8A3T - chains A and C of the 19 polymer chains in the assembly; structure by electron microscopy, 3.50 A resolution.

[Chain A]
Name: Anaphase-promoting complex subunit DOC1
Source organism: Saccharomyces cerevisiae
UniProt: P53068 (APC10_YEAST); residues 1-250 here = UniProt positions 1-250
Amino-acid sequence (250 residues; each row starts with the number of its first residue):
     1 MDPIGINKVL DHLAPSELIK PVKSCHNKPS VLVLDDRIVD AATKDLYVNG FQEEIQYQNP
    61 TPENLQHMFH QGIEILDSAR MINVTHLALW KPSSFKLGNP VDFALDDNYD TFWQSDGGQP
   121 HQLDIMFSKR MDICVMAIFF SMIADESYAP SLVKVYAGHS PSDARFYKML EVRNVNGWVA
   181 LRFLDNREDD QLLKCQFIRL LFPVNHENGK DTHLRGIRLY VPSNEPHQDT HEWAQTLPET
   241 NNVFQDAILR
Disordered / not traced: 1-3, 53-57, 224-246
UniProt features mapped onto this chain:
  - mutagenesis: Ser94 (S94F: In DOC1-1; G2/M cell cycle arrest at 37 degrees Celsius)

[Chain C]
Name: Anaphase-promoting complex subunit 1
Source organism: Saccharomyces cerevisiae
UniProt: P53886 (APC1_YEAST); residues 1-1748 here = UniProt positions 1-1748
Amino-acid sequence (1748 residues; each row starts with the number of its first residue):
     1 MTSKPSTRND YLPRETHNGE YTGDSPEWQL QINITNKIGG INGDIWLSRD GRSVKWCIED
    61 QCLRQFTYNQ KIIKAGYIDF EKTPDCFVVV LSDIAHVYML KNGGSTTVCF PFQIGNAFWY
   121 ANGVILERET SASFMDGGYD LKPIEFDLKH KYITLTDPMA PFGLISITNT FKGGINSASG
   181 NKTDILQDFQ LVLFPSDKDK CIAVFLDRNS KVLRFYYSRI LSSDQSRKGE LTISSTKKTG
   241 LDAAGNSQKS GGISKDLRKF SHLTRRSTSI NSNSHDFNAA ERVLSGNVGN ASGRTDIFAL
   301 PSSCSRRSLS ATLDRMGNNI APTNRAAPSG FFDSSSANTA THSNITPVSQ PMQQQQQEYL
   361 NQTATSSKDI VLTEISSLKL PDDIIFTSRR LSSILSKLKF LSLRFERREG LLIFHEPTHF
   421 CKIWLIDLLP DVLDSIPFKI YGNSPQNMIR LENLKLKEPS RIQAMYIHEL LESCLILVSE
   481 GQNKEEYKAC LYDPFVKITS PSKNISEELT KQNSLPSLQK LFPYPETSFT KLCFEAVKYI
   541 TSPAFNISFI FLWQSAYSIL LSRANDDVVG GLKMEHDAFS LVLSLLILPI PSSSAQEYQE
   601 YKEIYERDLF QHLKQDSEIT SSVLPRIVIG LHLIREEYSL NVLCRNEHAL LGQFLRFATA
   661 AMGWPDLWQS YYVPKMDSES KTFLHPREQN STFFHPLDEP PSITKSLYSI TENSSIPLCP
   721 FISFSRLVAT DTQVELRITP RSFKILGLYE LVHSPNFLPD YVLGILSSFK VDKDELQTYP
   781 LGILVPLQNI LKILEDKLSE VRDNLELLDR ADLQRCSAII NSIRSDSKEV LKRGQRDSYM
   841 LCKVPLAKNR SSLSKKPSDI YSILSEIVKS ASQVPLDGSA MRMSNIQDDE DIDEGRSLKL
   901 NAGLIFSEDK RFTHVVSLLA YYRPTKTQFF TTKTEYAQIL AQKKYFAKIM ALRTCTNGVG
   961 WGAVAYATEK PISTQKWVIQ PLNLISVFPD DTKITVKAPE DIAHDIVEWG QFHAGVSSGL
  1021 RISKKATGIT GSWIAFNKPK ELDAYHGGFL LGLGLNGHLK NLEEWHIYNY LSPRNTHISI
  1081 GLLLGMSSSM KGSMDSKLIK VISVHLVAFL PSGSSDLNID LKLQTAGIIG MGMLYLNSRH
  1141 KRMSDSIFAQ LVSLLNVNDE MVADEEYRLA AGISLGLINL GAGQTKLRKW DSSLLGLGDD
  1201 LPEDVYDSSD VEQNVMYEDL TTKLLEIVTS TYDVENDWIP ENSQIGAVIA IMFLFLKSNN
  1261 FGISNMLKVD LKEILKANIN TRPELLMYRE WASNMILWEF IGDDLSFIMK DVDIGVKFSE
  1321 LNTDLLPIYY TMAGRILAMG IRFASTGNLK IRNILLSLVD KFLPLYQYPG KQNLDFRLTI
  1381 SVINVLTNVI VVSLSMVMCA SGDLEVLRRV KYLHEVASGP YSDLFQEIPS SKSDVSGVTQ
  1441 VTSNTNTPGN SDRERVDETA ASLDDERSSN GSDISDPTAY LEDKKDIDDH YGKFISTNLA
  1501 LGFLFLGSGQ YALNTSTLES IAFLSMSVLP TYTTPHPLQE LKHFWSMAVE PRCLVIKDIS
  1561 TGDAVNNVPI ELVVEEDVEK EEVIREISTP CLLPDFSKIK SIRVKMHGYF PLEVNFTKDY
  1621 SASDFFSGGT IIYIQRKSES VFENKASFRN VEDIHVALKR KAAESKNYSR LNLKNEQGNT
  1681 TSSQLVESLG IQDLTMVELD TLLSAGNNTA LTDSESYNLG LLCSDKNSGD ILDCQLELWY
  1741 KSFGPHDE
Disordered / not traced: 1-26, 134-141, 170-188, 224-366, 388-389, 676-691, 827-841, 853-854, 873-892, 1187-1210, 1425-1474, 1671-1677, 1706-1709, 1747-1748
UniProt features mapped onto this chain:
  - modified residue: Ser1462 (Phosphoserine)

[Interface between chain A and chain C]
Residue-residue contacts (58):
  Ile6(A) with Leu1305(C), hydrophobic; Met1309(C), hydrophobic
  Leu10(A) with Met1309(C), hydrophobic; Leu1358(C), hydrophobic; Lys1361(C)
  His12(A) with Ser1319(C), hydrogen bond (backbone-side chain)
  Leu13(A) with Tyr1329(C), hydrogen bond (backbone-side chain)
  Ala14(A) with Tyr1329(C); Phe1362(C), hydrophobic; Leu1365(C), hydrophobic
  Pro15(A) with Leu1365(C)
  Ser16(A) with Pro1364(C); Leu1365(C)
  Ile19(A) with Tyr1368(C), hydrophobic
  Lys20(A) with Tyr1368(C)
  Pro21(A) with Tyr1368(C)
  Lys23(A) with Leu1424(C)
  Cys25(A) with Pro1369(C); Gly1370(C), hydrogen bond (side chain-backbone); Gln1372(C)
  Asn27(A) with Gln1372(C); Pro1420(C), hydrogen bond (side chain-backbone)
  Leu87(A) with Val1234(C), hydrophobic
  Leu89(A) with Glu1235(C), hydrogen bond (backbone-side chain)
  Met126(A) with Glu1235(C)
  Phe127(A) with Glu1235(C), hydrogen bond (backbone-side chain)
  Ser128(A) with Tyr1232(C), hydrogen bond (side chain-backbone); Asp1233(C), hydrogen bond (side chain-backbone); Val1234(C); Glu1235(C), hydrogen bond (backbone-side chain)
  Lys129(A) with Asn1280(C)
  Arg130(A) with Asn1278(C), hydrogen bond (backbone-side chain); Ile1279(C); Thr1323(C)
  Lys154(A) with Thr1478(C), hydrogen bond
  His159(A) with Pro1283(C); Thr1323(C)
  Ser160(A) with Glu1241(C)
  Pro161(A) with Glu1165(C)
  Ser162(A) with Thr1534(C), hydrogen bond (backbone-side chain)
  Asp163(A) with Leu1378(C)
  Ala164(A) with Lys1485(C)
  Arg165(A) with Leu1374(C); Ser1381(C); Asp1489(C), salt bridge
  Phe166(A) with Leu1374(C)
  Tyr167(A) with Leu1374(C), hydrophobic
  Asp185(A) with Asn1373(C), hydrogen bond (backbone-side chain)
  Asn186(A) with Asn1373(C)
  Arg187(A) with Asn1322(C); Thr1323(C); Asp1324(C), salt bridge; Asp1375(C)
  Glu188(A) with Glu1320(C)
  Asp189(A) with Asn1322(C)
  Gln196(A) with Thr1281(C); Arg1282(C)
  Pro203(A) with Thr1478(C)
Other interface residues (no listed pair), chain A (46 interface residues in all): Val9, Asp11, Lys28, Ala88, Lys91, Asp132, Leu152, Tyr156, Ala157
Other interface residues (no listed pair), chain C (51 interface residues in all): Asp1237, Val1312, Asp1313, Ile1314, Phe1318, Leu1321, Ile1328, Arg1377, Ser1475, Leu1481, Thr1533

[Overview]
46 residues of chain A face 51 of chain C across their interface; the contacts include 13 hydrogen bonds and 2
salt bridges. Among the polar pairs are Arg165(A)-Asp1489(C), Arg187(A)-Asp1324(C) and His12(A)-Ser1319(C).
UniProt lists one mutagenesis site on chain A.
Here chain A is Anaphase-promoting complex subunit DOC1 and chain C is Anaphase-promoting complex subunit 1,
both from Saccharomyces cerevisiae. Entry 8A3T (S. cerevisiae APC/C-Cdh1 complex) was determined by electron
microscopy.
